Entry 3KC1 (X-ray diffraction, 2.25 A resolution); this record covers chains C and D of the 4 polymer chains in the assembly.

# Chain C (and D)
Name: Fructose-1,6-bisphosphatase 1
Organism: Homo sapiens
Notes: EC 3.1.3.11; chain D of this document is another copy of the same molecule, construct and numbering; everything in this record applies to it too
UniProtKB: P09467 (F16P1_HUMAN); residues 1-337 here correspond to UniProt positions 2-338 (UniProt number = residue number + 1)
Sequence (337 residues; numbered 1 to 337; the number before each row is that of its first residue):
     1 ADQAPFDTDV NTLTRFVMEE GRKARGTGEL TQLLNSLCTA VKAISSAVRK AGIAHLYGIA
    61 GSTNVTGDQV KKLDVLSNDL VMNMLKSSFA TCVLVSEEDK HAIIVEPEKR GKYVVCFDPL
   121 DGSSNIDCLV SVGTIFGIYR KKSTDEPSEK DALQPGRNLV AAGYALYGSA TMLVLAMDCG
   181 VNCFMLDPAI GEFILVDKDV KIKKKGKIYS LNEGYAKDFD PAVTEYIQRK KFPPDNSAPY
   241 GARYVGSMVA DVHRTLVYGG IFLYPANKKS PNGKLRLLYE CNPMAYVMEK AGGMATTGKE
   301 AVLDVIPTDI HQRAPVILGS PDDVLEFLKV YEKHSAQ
Not modelled in the structure: 1-8, 62-70, 336-337 (chain D: 1-8, 62-71, 336-337)
UniProt features mapped onto this chain:
  - binding site (AMP): Val17 to Gly21, Thr27 to Thr31, Lys112, Tyr113, Arg140
  - binding site (Mg(2+)): Asp68, Glu97, Asp118, Leu120, Asp121, Glu280
  - binding site (substrate): Asp121 to Ser124, Asn212 to Tyr215, Arg243 to Met248, Tyr264, Lys274 to Arg276
  - modified residue: Ala1 (N-acetylalanine), Lys150 (N6-succinyllysine), Tyr215 (Phosphotyrosine), Tyr244 (Phosphotyrosine), Tyr264 (Phosphotyrosine)
Small-molecule neighbours: 2T6 ({[(7-carbamoyl-8H-indeno[1,2-d][1,3]thiazol-4-yl)oxy]methyl}phosphonic acid): Val17, Glu20, Gly21, Ala24, Gly26, Thr27, Gly28, Glu29, Leu30, Thr31, Leu34, Lys112, Tyr113, Arg140, Val160, Met177, Asp178

# Interface between chain C and chain D
Contacting residue pairs (128):
  Val10(C) - Tyr57(D)
  Val10(C) - Gly58(D)
  Val10(C) - Ile59(D)
  Val48(C) - Ser169(D)
  Val48(C) - Ala170(D)
  Arg49(C) - Arg49(D)
  Arg49(C) - Gly168(D)  hydrogen bond (side chain-backbone)
  Arg49(C) - Ser169(D)  hydrogen bond (side chain-backbone)
  Arg49(C) - Leu186(D)
  Arg49(C) - Pro188(D)
  Lys50(C) - Ala170(D)
  Lys50(C) - Met185(D)
  Lys50(C) - Asp187(D)
  Lys50(C) - Pro188(D)
  Ala51(C) - Asp187(D)
  Ala51(C) - Pro188(D)
  Gly52(C) - Asp187(D)  hydrogen bond (backbone-side chain)
  Gly52(C) - Ala189(D)
  Ile53(C) - Met185(D)  hydrophobic
  Ile53(C) - Asp187(D)  hydrogen bond (backbone-side chain)
  Ile53(C) - Val196(D)  hydrophobic
  Ala54(C) - Asp187(D)  hydrogen bond (backbone-side chain)
  Ala54(C) - Ile190(D)  hydrophobic
  Ala54(C) - Ile194(D)  hydrophobic
  Tyr57(C) - Val10(D)
  Tyr57(C) - Ile194(D)  hydrophobic
  Tyr57(C) - Leu195(D)
  Tyr57(C) - Val196(D)
  Gly58(C) - Val10(D)
  Ile59(C) - Ile190(D)  hydrophobic
  Ser124(C) - Tyr258(D)  hydrogen bond (backbone-side chain)
  Asn125(C) - Arg243(D)
  Asn125(C) - Tyr258(D)  hydrogen bond
  Ile126(C) - Ser169(D)
  Asp127(C) - Val257(D)
  Asp127(C) - Tyr258(D)  hydrogen bond
  Cys128(C) - Leu166(D)
  Cys128(C) - His253(D)
  Cys128(C) - Arg254(D)
  Cys128(C) - Tyr258(D)  hydrophobic
  Leu129(C) - Leu166(D)  hydrophobic
  Leu129(C) - Gly168(D)
  Leu129(C) - Ser169(D)  hydrogen bond (backbone-backbone)
  Leu129(C) - Ala170(D)
  Leu129(C) - Met172(D)  hydrophobic
  Leu129(C) - Met185(D)  hydrophobic
  Val130(C) - Ser169(D)
  Ser131(C) - Ser131(D)
  Leu166(C) - Cys128(D)
  Leu166(C) - Leu129(D)  hydrophobic
  Tyr167(C) - Ser169(D)
  Gly168(C) - Arg49(D)  hydrogen bond (backbone-side chain)
  Gly168(C) - Leu129(D)
  Gly168(C) - Gly168(D)
  Ser169(C) - Val48(D)
  Ser169(C) - Arg49(D)  hydrogen bond (backbone-side chain)
  Ser169(C) - Leu129(D)  hydrogen bond (backbone-backbone)
  Ser169(C) - Val130(D)
  Ser169(C) - Tyr167(D)
  Ala170(C) - Val48(D)
  Ala170(C) - Lys50(D)
  Ala170(C) - Leu129(D)
  Met172(C) - Leu129(D)  hydrophobic
  Met185(C) - Lys50(D)
  Met185(C) - Ile53(D)  hydrophobic
  Leu186(C) - Arg49(D)
  Asp187(C) - Lys50(D)
  Asp187(C) - Ala51(D)
  Asp187(C) - Gly52(D)  hydrogen bond (side chain-backbone)
  Asp187(C) - Ile53(D)  hydrogen bond (side chain-backbone)
  Asp187(C) - Ala54(D)  hydrogen bond (side chain-backbone)
  Pro188(C) - Arg49(D)
  Pro188(C) - Lys50(D)
  Pro188(C) - Ala51(D)  hydrophobic
  Ala189(C) - Gly52(D)
  Ile190(C) - Ala54(D)  hydrophobic
  Ile190(C) - Ile59(D)  hydrophobic
  Ile194(C) - Ala54(D)  hydrophobic
  Ile194(C) - Tyr57(D)  hydrophobic
  Leu195(C) - Tyr57(D)
  Val196(C) - Tyr57(D)
  Tyr209(C) - Glu213(D)
  Tyr209(C) - Gly214(D)
  Asn212(C) - Gly241(D)
  Asn212(C) - Ala242(D)  hydrogen bond (side chain-backbone)
  Asn212(C) - Arg243(D)
  Glu213(C) - Tyr209(D)
  Glu213(C) - Glu213(D)
  Glu213(C) - Lys231(D)  salt bridge
  Glu213(C) - Ala242(D)
  Gly214(C) - Tyr209(D)
  Gly214(C) - Pro239(D)
  Gly214(C) - Tyr240(D)
  Gly214(C) - Ala242(D)
  Ala216(C) - Lys231(D)
  Ala216(C) - Phe232(D)  hydrophobic
  Lys217(C) - Lys231(D)
  Lys217(C) - Phe232(D)
  Lys217(C) - Asn236(D)
  Lys231(C) - Glu213(D)  salt bridge
  Lys231(C) - Ala216(D)
  Lys231(C) - Lys217(D)
  Lys231(C) - Lys231(D)
  Phe232(C) - Lys217(D)
  Asn236(C) - Lys217(D)  hydrogen bond
  Pro239(C) - Gly214(D)
  Tyr240(C) - Gly214(D)
  Gly241(C) - Asn212(D)
  Ala242(C) - Asn212(D)
  Ala242(C) - Glu213(D)
  Ala242(C) - Gly214(D)
  Ala242(C) - Tyr244(D)
  Arg243(C) - Asn212(D)
  Arg243(C) - Tyr244(D)
  Arg243(C) - Val245(D)
  Arg243(C) - Gly246(D)
  Tyr244(C) - Ala242(D)
  Tyr244(C) - Arg243(D)
  Tyr244(C) - Tyr244(D)  hydrogen bond (backbone-backbone)
  Val245(C) - Arg243(D)
  Gly246(C) - Arg243(D)
  His253(C) - Cys128(D)
  Arg254(C) - Cys128(D)
  Val257(C) - Asp127(D)
  Tyr258(C) - Ser124(D)
  Tyr258(C) - Asn125(D)  hydrogen bond (side chain-backbone)
  Tyr258(C) - Asp127(D)
  Tyr258(C) - Cys128(D)  hydrophobic
Also at the interface, not in a pair above, chain C (56 interface residues in all): Val132
Also at the interface, not in a pair above, chain D (56 interface residues in all): Ile126, Val132

# Summary
Chain C and chain D each contribute 56 residues to their interface; the contacts include 19 hydrogen bonds and
2 salt bridges. Polar pairs include Glu213(C)-Lys231(D), Arg49(C)-Gly168(D) and Arg49(C)-Ser169(D). Ligands of
chain C: compound 2T6.
Both chains are Fructose-1,6-bisphosphatase 1 (Homo sapiens). Entry 3KC1 (Crystal structure of human liver
FBPase in complex with tricyclic inhibitor 19a) was determined by X-ray diffraction together with 3KBZ and
3KC0 from the same study.
